PDB entry 5ED9 | X-ray diffraction, 2.01 A resolution | chains A and B of the 3 polymer chains in the assembly

== Chain A (and B) ==
Name: SUN domain-containing protein 2
Source organism: Mus musculus
Notes: chain B of this document is another copy of the same molecule, construct and numbering; everything in this record applies to it too
UniProtKB: Q8BJS4 (SUN2_MOUSE); residues 1-72 here correspond to UniProt positions 410-481 (UniProt number = residue number + 409)
Chain sequence (78 residues; each row starts with the number of its first residue; numbers below 1 keep their minus sign (Gly-5 is residue -5)):
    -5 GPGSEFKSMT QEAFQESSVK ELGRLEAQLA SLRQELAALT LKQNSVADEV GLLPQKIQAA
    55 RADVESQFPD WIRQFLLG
Not modelled in the structure: -5 to -1, 71-72 (chain B: -5 to -1, 72)
Construct notes: expression tag (-5 to 0)
From the paper describing this entry:
  - self-association interface (contacts with another copy of this molecule): Gln5
  - mutagenesis - Q5L: increased stability
  - mutagenesis - Q5L: unchanged binding to KASH2 peptide
  - mutagenesis - Q5L: increased localization to KASH2

== Chain A / chain B interface ==
Contacting residue pairs - 33 pairs, chain A then chain B:
  Gln5(A) with Gln5(B)
  Gln9(A) with Phe8(B)
  Ser12(A) with Phe8(B)
  Leu16(A) with Leu16(B), hydrophobic; Leu19(B)
  Glu20(A) with Glu15(B); Arg18(B), salt bridge; Leu19(B)
  Leu23(A) with Leu19(B); Gln22(B); Leu23(B), hydrophobic; Leu26(B), hydrophobic
  Leu26(A) with Leu26(B), hydrophobic
  Arg27(A) with Gln22(B), hydrogen bond; Leu26(B)
  Leu30(A) with Leu26(B); Leu33(B), hydrophobic
  Thr34(A) with Leu33(B)
  Gln37(A) with Leu33(B); Lys36(B); Gln37(B)
  Val44(A) with Glu43(B); Val44(B), hydrophobic
  Leu47(A) with Leu47(B), hydrophobic
  Ile51(A) with Ile51(B), hydrophobic; Ala54(B), hydrophobic
  Arg55(A) with Asp57(B), salt bridge
  Glu59(A) with Val58(B)
  Phe62(A) with Phe62(B), hydrophobic; Trp65(B), hydrophobic
  Pro63(A) with Trp65(B)
  Ile66(A) with Trp65(B), hydrophobic; Phe69(B), hydrophobic
Other interface residues (no listed pair), chain A (25 interface residues in all): Phe8, Val13, Leu19, Leu33, Val58, Arg67
Other interface residues (no listed pair), chain B (26 interface residues in all): Glu29, Leu30, Lys50, Ile66

== Summary ==
The interface between chain A and chain B involves 25 residues on one side and 26 on the other, with 1
hydrogen bond and 2 salt bridges. Among the polar pairs are Glu20(A)-Arg18(B), Arg55(A)-Asp57(B) and
Arg27(A)-Gln22(B). The paper reports that Q5L of chain A increases stability; a self-association interface
involving Gln5(A).
Chain A and chain B are both SUN domain-containing protein 2 (Mus musculus); the structure, Crystal structure
of CC1 of mouse SUN2, was determined by X-ray diffraction, deposited together with 5ED8.
